Entry 6SSP (X-ray diffraction, 3.25 A resolution); this record covers chains E and K of the 6 polymer chains in the assembly.

# Chain E
Protein: Cys-loop ligand-gated ion channel
Organism: Dickeya chrysanthemi
UniProtKB: P0C7B7 (ELIC_DICCH); the construct has insertions or renumbered stretches relative to UniProt, so the offset changes along the chain: 8-163 = UniProt 8-163; 165-321 = UniProt 164-320
Sequence (318 residues; numbered 5 to 322; the number before each row is that of its first residue):
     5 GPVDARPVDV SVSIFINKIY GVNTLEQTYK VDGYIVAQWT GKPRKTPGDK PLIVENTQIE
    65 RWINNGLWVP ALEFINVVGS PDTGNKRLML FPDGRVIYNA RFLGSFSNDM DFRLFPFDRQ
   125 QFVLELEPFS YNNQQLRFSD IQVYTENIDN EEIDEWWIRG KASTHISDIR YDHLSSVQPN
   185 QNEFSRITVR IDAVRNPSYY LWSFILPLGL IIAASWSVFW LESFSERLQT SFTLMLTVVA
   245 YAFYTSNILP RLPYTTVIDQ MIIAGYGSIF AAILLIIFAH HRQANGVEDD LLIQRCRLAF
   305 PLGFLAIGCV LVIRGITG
Unresolved in the structure: 5-9, 287-291, 318-322
Construct notes: expression tag (5-7, 322); insertion (164); conflict Asn289 (Met288 in P0C7B7)
Metal / ion sites: Ca2+: Asp113 (shared with 1 residue of chain D)

# Chain K
Protein: Nanobody 21
Organism: Lama glama
Notes: antibody fragment or engineered binder
Sequence (139 residues; numbered 1 to 139; the number before each row is that of its first residue):
     1 QVQLQESGGG LVQAGGSLRL SCAASGFTFD DYTIGWFRQA PGKEREGVSL ISSSLGSTYY
    61 ADSVKGRITI SRDNAKNTVY LQMNSLKPED TAVYYCAAGR DADPTIFAIL RSEYPFDYWG
   121 QGTQVTVSSH HHHHHEPEA
Unresolved in the structure: 130-139
Cystine bridges: Cys22-Cys96

# How chain E and chain K interact
Pairs across the interface (7):
  Gln62(E) - Tyr114(K)  hydrogen bond
  Arg65(E) - Asp101(K)  salt bridge
  Arg65(E) - Tyr114(K)
  Arg65(E) - Pro115(K)
  Arg65(E) - Asp117(K)  salt bridge
  Asn69(E) - Asp117(K)  hydrogen bond
  Asn69(E) - Tyr118(K)  hydrogen bond
Also at the interface, not in a pair above, chain E (5 interface residues in all): Trp66, Asn68
Also at the interface, not in a pair above, chain K (6 interface residues in all): Arg100

# Summary
The interface between chain E and chain K involves 5 residues on one side and 6 on the other, with 3 hydrogen
bonds and 2 salt bridges. Polar contacts include Arg65(E)-Asp101(K), Arg65(E)-Asp117(K) and
Gln62(E)-Tyr114(K).
Chain E is Cys-loop ligand-gated ion channel (Dickeya chrysanthemi) and chain K is Nanobody 21 (Lama glama);
the structure, Structure of the pentameric ligand-gated ion channel ELIC in complex with a NAM nanobody, was
determined by X-ray diffraction, deposited together with 6SSI.
